PDB entry 5C0C | X-ray diffraction, 1.97 A resolution | chains A and C of the 5 polymer chains in the assembly

[Chain A]
Molecule: HLA class I histocompatibility antigen, A-2 alpha chain
Organism: Homo sapiens
UniProtKB: P01892 (1A02_HUMAN); residues 1-276 here correspond to UniProt positions 25-300 (UniProt number = residue number + 24)
Chain sequence (277 residues; each row starts with the number of its first residue; numbering starts at 0):
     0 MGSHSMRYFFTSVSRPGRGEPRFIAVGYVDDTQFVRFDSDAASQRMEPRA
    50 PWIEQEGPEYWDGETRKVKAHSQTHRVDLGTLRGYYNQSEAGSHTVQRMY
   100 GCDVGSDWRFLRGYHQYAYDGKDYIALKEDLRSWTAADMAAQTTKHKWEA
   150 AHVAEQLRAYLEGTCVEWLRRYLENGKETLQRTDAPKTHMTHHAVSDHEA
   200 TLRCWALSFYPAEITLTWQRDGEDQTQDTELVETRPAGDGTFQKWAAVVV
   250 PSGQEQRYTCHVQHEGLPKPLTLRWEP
Not modelled in the structure: 0
Sequence notes: initiating methionine (0)
Disulfide bonds: C101-C164, C203-C259

[Chain C]
Molecule: Marker peptide
Chain sequence (10 residues; row label = number of the first residue in the row):
     1 RQFGPDWIVA

[Interface between chain A and chain C]
Pairs across the interface (44):
  M5(A) - R1(C)
  Y7(A) - R1(C)  hydrogen bond (side chain-backbone)
  Y7(A) - Q2(C)
  F9(A) - Q2(C)
  M45(A) - Q2(C)
  E63(A) - R1(C)
  E63(A) - Q2(C)  hydrogen bond (side chain-backbone)
  K66(A) - R1(C)
  K66(A) - Q2(C)  hydrogen bond (side chain-backbone)
  K66(A) - F3(C)
  K66(A) - G4(C)
  K66(A) - P5(C)
  V67(A) - Q2(C)
  A69(A) - D6(C)
  H70(A) - W7(C)
  T73(A) - W7(C)
  T73(A) - V9(C)
  V76(A) - V9(C)  hydrophobic
  D77(A) - V9(C)
  D77(A) - A10(C)  hydrogen bond (side chain-backbone)
  T80(A) - A10(C)
  Y84(A) - A10(C)  hydrogen bond (side chain-backbone)
  R97(A) - W7(C)
  Y99(A) - Q2(C)
  Y99(A) - F3(C)  hydrogen bond (side chain-backbone)
  Y99(A) - W7(C)  hydrophobic
  H114(A) - W7(C)
  T143(A) - A10(C)  hydrogen bond (side chain-backbone)
  K146(A) - V9(C)
  K146(A) - A10(C)  hydrogen bond (side chain-backbone)
  W147(A) - I8(C)
  W147(A) - V9(C)  hydrogen bond (side chain-backbone)
  W147(A) - A10(C)
  A150(A) - I8(C)  hydrophobic
  V152(A) - I8(C)  hydrophobic
  Q155(A) - F3(C)
  L156(A) - F3(C)  hydrophobic
  L156(A) - W7(C)  hydrophobic
  Y159(A) - R1(C)  hydrogen bond (side chain-backbone)
  Y159(A) - Q2(C)
  Y159(A) - F3(C)
  T163(A) - R1(C)
  W167(A) - R1(C)
  Y171(A) - R1(C)  hydrogen bond (side chain-backbone)
Other interface residues (no listed pair), chain A (30 interface residues in all): Y59, Y116

[Overview]
30 residues of chain A and 10 residues of chain C are in contact; the contacts include 11 hydrogen bonds.
Polar pairs include Y7(A)-R1(C), E63(A)-Q2(C) and K66(A)-Q2(C).
Here chain A is HLA class I histocompatibility antigen, A-2 alpha chain (Homo sapiens) and chain C is Marker
peptide. Entry 5C0C (1E6 TCR in complex with HLA-A02 carrying RQFGPDWIVA) was determined by X-ray diffraction,
deposited together with 5C07, 5C08, 5C09, 5C0A, 5C0B, 5C0D and 6 further entries.
